PDB entry 8JGF | electron microscopy, 2.70 A resolution | chains A and R of the 6 polymer chains in the assembly

[Chain A]
Protein: Guanine nucleotide-binding protein Gq
Organism: Homo sapiens
Sequence (361 residues; each row starts with the number of its first residue):
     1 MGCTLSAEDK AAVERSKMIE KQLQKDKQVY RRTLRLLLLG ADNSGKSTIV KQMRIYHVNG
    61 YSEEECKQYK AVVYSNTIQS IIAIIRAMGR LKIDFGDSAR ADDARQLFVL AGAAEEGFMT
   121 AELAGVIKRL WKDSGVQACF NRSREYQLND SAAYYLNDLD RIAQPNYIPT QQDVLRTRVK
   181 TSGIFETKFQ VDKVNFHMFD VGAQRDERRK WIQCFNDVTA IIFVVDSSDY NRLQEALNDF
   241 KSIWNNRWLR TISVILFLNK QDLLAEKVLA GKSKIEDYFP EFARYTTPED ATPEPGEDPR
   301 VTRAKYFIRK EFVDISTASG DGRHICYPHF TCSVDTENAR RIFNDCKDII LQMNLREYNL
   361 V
Not modelled in the structure: 1-3, 55-180

[Chain R]
Protein: Mas-related G-protein coupled receptor member X1
Organism: Homo sapiens
UniProt: Q96LB2 (MRGX1_HUMAN); numbering as in UniProt (aligned over 1-319)
Sequence (319 residues; numbered 1 to 319; the number before each row is that of its first residue):
     1 MDPTISTLDT ELTPINGTEE TLCYKQTLSL TVLTCIVSLV GLTGNAVVLW LLGCRMRRNA
    61 FSIYILNLAA ADFLFLSGRL IYSLLSFISI PHTISKILYP VMMFSYFAGL SFLSAVSTER
   121 CLSVLWPIWY RCHRPTHLSA VVCVLLWALS LLRSILEWML CGFLFSGADS AWCQTSDFIT
   181 VAWLIFLCVV LCGSSLVLLI RILCGSRKIP LTRLYVTILL TVLVFLLCGL PFGIQFFLFL
   241 WIHVDREVLF CHVHLVSIFL SALNSSANPI IYFFVGSFRQ RQNRQNLKLV LQRALQDASE
   301 VDEGGGQLPE EILELSGSR
Not modelled in the structure: 1-23, 87-94, 161-172, 280-319
Swiss-Prot annotation at these positions:
  - glycosylation: N16 (N-linked (GlcNAc...) asparagine)
  - natural variant: I36 (I36V: No alteration in ligand-mediated receptor activity), A46 (A46T: No alteration in ligand-mediated receptor activity), R55 (R55L: No alteration in ligand-mediated receptor activity), R131 (R131S: Decrease in ligand-mediated and ligand-independent receptor activity), H133 (H133R: Increase in ligand-mediated receptor activity), H137 (H137R: No alteration in ligand-mediated receptor activity), F273 (F273L: No alteration in ligand-mediated receptor activity)
What the authors report for this chain:
  - contacts within the chain: Y106-G229 (hydrogen bond), Y106-G233 (hydrogen bond)
  - conformationally variable residues (helix shift): P231
  - mutagenesis - F239A: unchanged signaling in response to CNF-Tx2

[Interface between chain A and chain R]
Residue-residue contacts (37):
  R31(A) with R131(R), hydrogen bond (side chain-backbone); C132(R), hydrogen bond (side chain-backbone); R134(R), hydrogen bond (side chain-backbone)
  R32(A) with C132(R), hydrogen bond (side chain-backbone); H133(R)
  L34(A) with C132(R), hydrophobic
  V194(A) with I128(R), hydrophobic
  K347(A) with I128(R)
  I350(A) with P127(R); I128(R), hydrophobic; R131(R)
  L351(A) with V124(R), hydrophobic; P127(R), hydrophobic
  M353(A) with R131(R), hydrogen bond (backbone-side chain)
  N354(A) with S123(R), hydrogen bond (side chain-backbone); P127(R), hydrogen bond (side chain-backbone); Y130(R); R131(R), hydrogen bond
  L355(A) with V124(R), hydrophobic
  E357(A) with A60(R); F61(R); Y130(R), hydrogen bond; R131(R), salt bridge
  Y358(A) with F61(R), hydrophobic; E119(R); R120(R); S123(R); Y130(R), hydrogen bond
  N359(A) with F61(R); R213(R); T217(R); Y272(R); G276(R)
  L360(A) with R120(R); L198(R), hydrophobic; L214(R), hydrogen bond (backbone-backbone); T217(R)
Also at the interface, not in a pair above, chain A (15 interface residues in all): V361
Also at the interface, not in a pair above, chain R (24 interface residues in all): N59, V116, I202, P210, I218
The authors on this interface:
  - pairs named by the authors: E357(A)-R131(R) (salt bridge), Y358(A)-Y130(R) (hydrophobic contact), F61(R)-Y358(A) (hydrophobic contact), Y130(R)-E357(A)
  - interface residues, chain A: Y358(A), N359(A), L360(A), V361(A)
  - interface residues, chain R: V124(R), L198(R), R213(R), L214(R), T217(R)

[Overview]
15 residues of chain A and 24 residues of chain R are in contact; the contacts include 11 hydrogen bonds and 1
salt bridge. Polar contacts include E357(A)-R131(R), R31(A)-R131(R) and R31(A)-C132(R). The authors report a
salt bridge between E357(A) and R131(R); hydrophobic contacts between Y358(A) and Y130(R) and F61(R) and
Y358(A); a contact between Y130(R) and E357(A). From the paper: F239A of chain R leaves signaling in response
to CNF-Tx2 unchanged; interface residues Y358(A), N359(A) and V124(R) among others.
Here chain A is Guanine nucleotide-binding protein Gq and chain R is Mas-related G-protein coupled receptor
member X1, both from Homo sapiens. Entry 8JGF (CryoEM structure of Gq-coupled MRGPRX1 with peptide agonist
BAM8-22) was determined by electron microscopy, deposited together with 8JGB and 8JGG.
